PDB entry 4UHI | X-ray diffraction, 2.04 A resolution | chains B and C of the 4 polymer chains in the assembly

[Chain B (and C)]
Name: Sterol 14-alpha demethylase
Organism: Homo sapiens
Notes: EC 1.14.13.70; chain C of this document is another copy of the same molecule, construct and numbering; everything in this record applies to it too
Reference sequence: Q16850 (CP51A_HUMAN); numbering as in UniProt (aligned over 61-503)
Sequence (443 residues; row label = number of the first residue in the row):
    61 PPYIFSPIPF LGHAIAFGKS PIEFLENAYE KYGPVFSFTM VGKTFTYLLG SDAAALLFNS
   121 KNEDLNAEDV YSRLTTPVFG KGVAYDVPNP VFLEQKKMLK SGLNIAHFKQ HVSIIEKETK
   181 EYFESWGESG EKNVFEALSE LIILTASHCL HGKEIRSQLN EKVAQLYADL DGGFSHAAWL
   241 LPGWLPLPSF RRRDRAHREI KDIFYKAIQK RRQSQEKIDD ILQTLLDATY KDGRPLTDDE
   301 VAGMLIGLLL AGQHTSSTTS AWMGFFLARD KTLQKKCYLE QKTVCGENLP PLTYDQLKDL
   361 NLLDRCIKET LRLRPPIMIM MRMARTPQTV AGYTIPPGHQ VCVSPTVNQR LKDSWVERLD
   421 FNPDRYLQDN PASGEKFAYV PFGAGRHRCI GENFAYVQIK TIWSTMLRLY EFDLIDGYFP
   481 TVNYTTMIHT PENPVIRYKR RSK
Not modelled in the structure: 503
Bound ions: heme Fe: Cys449 (together with VFV)
Residues lining bound ligands:
  - heme (HEM): Tyr131, Tyr145, Phe152, Lys156, Leu159, Leu163, Leu210, Leu308, Ala311, Gly312, Thr315, Ser316, Thr319, Leu371, Pro376, Ile377, Met380, Arg382, Pro441, Phe442, Gly443, Arg446, His447, Arg448, Cys449, Ile450, Gly451, Phe454, Ala455
  - VFV (N-[(1R)-1-(3,4'-difluorobiphenyl-4-yl)-2-(1H-imidazol-1-yl)ethyl]-4-(5-phenyl-1,3,4-oxadiazol-2-yl)benzamide), molecule 1: Phe77, Phe98, Met100, Val101, Phe105, Tyr107, Tyr131, Phe234, His236, Trp239, Leu240, Ile377, Ile379, Met381, Cys402, Met487
  - VFV, molecule 2: Val130, Tyr131, Leu134, Thr135, Phe139, Val143, Ala144, Tyr145, Phe152, Leu159, Phe234, Ser235, His236, Trp239, Met304, Gly307, Leu308, Leu310, Ala311, Thr315, Ile377, Cys449, Met487
  - VFV, molecule 3: Leu245, Pro246, Leu247
From the paper describing this entry:
  - binding site for VFV: Val130, Tyr131, Leu134, Thr135, Phe139, Ala144, Tyr145, Phe152, Leu159, Phe234, Ser235, His236, Trp239, Met304, Gly307, Leu308, Leu310, Ala311, Thr315, Ile377, Met487
  - catalytic residues: His314 (citing earlier work)
  - specificity-determining residues: Leu310 (by similarity / conservation)
  - catalytic residues: Thr315 (by similarity / conservation)

[Interface between chain B and chain C]
Pairs across the interface (9; chain B residue first):
  Phe65(B) - Phe70(C)  hydrophobic
  Pro67(B) - Phe70(C)
  Pro67(B) - Leu240(C)  hydrophobic
  Pro67(B) - Leu241(C)
  Ile68(B) - Pro242(C)  hydrophobic
  Pro69(B) - Pro242(C)
  Pro69(B) - Trp244(C)
  Pro69(B) - Leu245(C)  hydrophobic
  Leu71(B) - Trp244(C)  hydrophobic

[Overview]
Chain B and chain C form an interface of 5 and 6 residues respectively. Chain B binds 3 copies of compound VFV
and heme. The paper reports catalytic residues His314(B) and Thr315(B); a binding site for VFV at Val130(B),
Tyr131(B) and Leu134(B) among others.
Chain B and chain C are both Sterol 14-alpha demethylase (Homo sapiens); the structure, Human sterol 14-alpha
demethylase (CYP51) in complex with vfv in C121 space group, was determined by X-ray diffraction (same
publication as 4UHL).
